PDB entry 7BHY | X-ray diffraction, 2.30 A resolution | chains G and B of the 4 polymer chains in the assembly

== Chain G ==
Molecule: DNA operator - strand 2
Sequence (15 nucleotides; each row starts with the number of its first residue):
     1 TTGAACAAAATTCAA

== Chain B ==
Protein: Deoxyribonucleoside regulator
Organism: Bacillus subtilis subsp. subtilis str. 168
UniProtKB: P39140 (DEOR_BACSU); residue numbers follow UniProt; this construct covers 4-55
Amino-acid sequence (57 residues; numbered -4 to 55; 3 numbers in that range are skipped by the numbering (no residue carries them; nothing is unmodelled there); the number before each row is that of its first residue; numbers below 1 keep their minus sign (Ser-4 is residue -4)):
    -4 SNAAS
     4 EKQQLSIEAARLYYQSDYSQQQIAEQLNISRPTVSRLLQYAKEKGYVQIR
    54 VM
Not modelled in the structure: -4 to -1
Construct notes: expression tag (-4 to 0)
UniProt features mapped onto this chain:
  - DNA-binding region: Gln23 to Gln42 (H-T-H motif)

== Interface between chain G and chain B ==
Contacting residue pairs (9):
  DA9(G) with Arg34(B), base contact
  DA10(G) with Tyr16(B), hydrogen bond to the phosphate; Ser22(B), phosphate contact; Gln23(B), hydrogen bond to the phosphate; Arg34(B), hydrogen bond to the base
  DT11(G) with Gln23(B), hydrogen bond to the phosphate; Ser38(B), hydrogen bond to the phosphate
  DT12(G) with Pro35(B), base contact; Gln42(B), hydrogen bond to the phosphate
Interface residues without a listed pair, chain B (8 interface residues in all): Gln24

== Overview ==
The interface between chain G and chain B involves 4 residues on one side and 8 on the other, with 6 hydrogen
bonds. Among the polar pairs are DA10(G)-Arg34(B), DA10(G)-Tyr16(B) and DA10(G)-Gln23(B).
Chain G is DNA operator - strand 2 and chain B is Deoxyribonucleoside regulator (Bacillus subtilis subsp.
subtilis str. 168); the structure, DNA-binding domain of DeoR in complex with the DNA operator, was determined
by X-ray diffraction (same publication as 7OYK).
